Entry 1AIS (X-ray diffraction, 2.10 A resolution); this record covers chains E and A of the 4 polymer chains in the assembly.

Chain E:
Molecule: 17-nt DNA strand
Sequence (17 nucleotides; each row starts with the number of its first residue):
  1418 GCTTTAAAAAGTAAGTT

Chain A:
Protein: Protein (tata-binding protein)
Organism: Pyrococcus woesei
UniProtKB: P62001 (TBP_PYRWO); numbering as in UniProt (aligned over 1-181)
Amino-acid sequence (182 residues; numbered 1 to 182; the number before each row is that of its first residue):
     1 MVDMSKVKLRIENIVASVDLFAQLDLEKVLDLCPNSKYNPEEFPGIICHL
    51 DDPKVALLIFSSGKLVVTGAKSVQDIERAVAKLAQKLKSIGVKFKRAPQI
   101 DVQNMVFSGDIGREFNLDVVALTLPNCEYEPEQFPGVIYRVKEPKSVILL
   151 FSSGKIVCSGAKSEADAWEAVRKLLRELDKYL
Unresolved in the structure: 182
Disulfides: Cys33-Cys48
Construct notes: insertion (182)

Interface between chain E and chain A:
Contacting residue pairs (33; chain E residue first):
  DT1420(E) with Glu42(A), base contact; Phe43(A), base contact
  DT1421(E) with Glu42(A), sugar contact; Phe43(A), base contact; Ile47(A), phosphate contact; Leu58(A), base contact
  DT1422(E) with His49(A), phosphate contact; Leu58(A), sugar contact; Thr68(A), hydrogen bond to the base
  DA1423(E) with Asn13(A), hydrogen bond to the base; Val15(A), base contact; His49(A), salt bridge to the phosphate; Ala56(A), sugar contact; Thr68(A), base contact; Gly69(A), sugar contact
  DA1424(E) with Glu12(A), sugar contact; Asn13(A), hydrogen bond to the base; Lys54(A), salt bridge to the phosphate; Lys71(A), phosphate contact; Val106(A), base contact
  DA1425(E) with Glu12(A), sugar contact; Val106(A), base contact; Val157(A), base contact
  DA1426(E) with Leu149(A), base contact; Phe151(A), sugar contact; Lys155(A), phosphate contact; Val157(A), sugar contact
  DA1427(E) with Phe134(A), base contact; Pro135(A), base contact; Phe151(A), sugar contact; Ser153(A), hydrogen bond to the phosphate; Lys155(A), phosphate contact
  DG1428(E) with Pro135(A), sugar contact
Other interface residues (no listed pair), chain A (22 interface residues in all): Ser108

Summary:
9 residues of chain E and 22 residues of chain A are in contact, with 4 hydrogen bonds and 2 salt bridges.
Polar pairs include DT1422(E)-Thr68(A), DA1423(E)-Asn13(A) and DA1424(E)-Asn13(A).
Chain E is a 17-nt DNA strand and chain A is Protein (tata-binding protein) (Pyrococcus woesei); the
structure, Tata-binding protein/transcription factor (ii)b/tata-box complex from pyrococcus woesei, was
determined by X-ray diffraction.
